3Q3M - chains B and F of the 8 polymer chains in the assembly; structure by X-ray diffraction, 1.75 A resolution.

# Chain B (and F)
Molecule: Toluene-4-monooxygenase system protein E
Organism: Pseudomonas mendocina
Notes: EC 1.14.13.-; chain F of this document is another copy of the same molecule, construct and numbering; everything in this record applies to it too
UniProt: Q00460 (TMOE_PSEME); residue numbers follow UniProt; this construct covers 1-305
Chain sequence (307 residues; numbered 1 to 327; 20 numbers in that range are skipped by the numbering (no residue carries them; nothing is unmodelled there); the number before each row is that of its first residue):
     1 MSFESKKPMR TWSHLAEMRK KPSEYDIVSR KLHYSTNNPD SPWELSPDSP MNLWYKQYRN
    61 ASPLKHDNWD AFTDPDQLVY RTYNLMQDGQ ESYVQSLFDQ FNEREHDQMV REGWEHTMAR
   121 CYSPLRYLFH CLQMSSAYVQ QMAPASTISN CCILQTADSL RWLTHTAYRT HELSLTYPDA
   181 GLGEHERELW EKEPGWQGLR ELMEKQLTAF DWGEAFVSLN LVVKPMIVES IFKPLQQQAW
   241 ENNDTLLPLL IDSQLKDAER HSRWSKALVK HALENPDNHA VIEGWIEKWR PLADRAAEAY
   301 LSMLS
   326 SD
Disordered / not traced: 1-2
Small-molecule neighbours:
  - 4-bromobenzoic acid (Z82), molecule 1: Arg10, Thr11, Leu15, Ala16, Met18, Arg19, Lys20, Lys21, Pro22
  - 4-bromobenzoic acid (Z82), molecule 2: Leu221, Lys266, Val269, His279, Ile282, Glu283, Ile286

# How chain B and chain F interact
Residue-residue contacts (18):
  Tyr93(B) with Tyr93(F), hydrophobic; Ser96(F); Leu97(F); Gln100(F)
  Ser96(B) with Tyr93(F)
  Leu97(B) with Tyr93(F), hydrophobic; Leu97(F), hydrophobic
  Gln100(B) with Tyr93(F); Asp252(F), hydrogen bond
  Phe101(B) with Leu249(F), hydrophobic
  Arg104(B) with Gln236(F); Asp252(F), salt bridge
  Pro248(B) with Arg104(F)
  Leu249(B) with Phe101(F), hydrophobic; Arg104(F)
  Asp252(B) with Gln100(F); Arg104(F), salt bridge
  Lys256(B) with Gln100(F)
Also at the interface, not in a pair above, chain B (12 interface residues in all): Gln90, Gln236
Also at the interface, not in a pair above, chain F (10 interface residues in all): Gln90

# Overview
12 residues of chain B face 10 of chain F across their interface, with 1 hydrogen bond and 2 salt bridges.
Among the polar pairs are Arg104(B)-Asp252(F) and Gln100(B)-Asp252(F). Chain B binds 4-bromobenzoic acid.
Chain B and chain F are both Toluene-4-monooxygenase system protein E (Pseudomonas mendocina); the structure,
Toluene 4 monooxygenase HD Complex with Inhibitor 4-Bromobenzoate, was determined by X-ray diffraction (same
publication as 3Q14, 3Q2A, 3Q3N, 3Q3O, 3RI7 and 3RMK).
